Entry 7ZI4 (electron microscopy, 3.20 A resolution); this record covers chains I and X of the 20 polymer chains in the assembly.

# Chain I
Molecule: Histone H3.1
Source organism: Homo sapiens
Reference sequence: P68431 (H31_HUMAN); residues 0-135 here correspond to UniProt positions 1-136 (UniProt number = residue number + 1)
Sequence (136 residues; row label = number of the first residue in the row; numbering starts at 0):
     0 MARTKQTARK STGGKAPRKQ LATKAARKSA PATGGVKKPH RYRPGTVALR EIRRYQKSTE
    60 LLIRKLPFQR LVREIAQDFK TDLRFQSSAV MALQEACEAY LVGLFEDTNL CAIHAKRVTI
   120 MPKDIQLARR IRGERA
Disordered / not traced: 0-42
Curated features (UniProtKB/Swiss-Prot):
  - modified residue: Arg2 (Asymmetric dimethylarginine), Thr3 (Phosphothreonine), Lys4 (Allysine), Gln5 (5-glutamyl dopamine), Thr6 (Phosphothreonine), Arg8 (Citrulline), Lys9 (N6,N6,N6-trimethyllysine), Ser10 (ADP-ribosylserine), Thr11 (Phosphothreonine), Lys14 (N6-(2-hydroxyisobutyryl)lysine), Arg17 (Asymmetric dimethylarginine), Lys18 (N6-(2-hydroxyisobutyryl)lysine), Lys23 (N6-(2-hydroxyisobutyryl)lysine), Arg26 (Citrulline), Lys27 (N6,N6,N6-trimethyllysine), Ser28 (ADP-ribosylserine), Lys36 (N6,N6,N6-trimethyllysine), Lys37 (N6-methyllysine), Tyr41 (Phosphotyrosine), Lys56 (N6,N6,N6-trimethyllysine) and 8 more in UniProt
  - lipidation: Lys18 (N6-decanoyllysine)

# Chain X
Molecule: 158-nt DNA strand
Sequence (158 nucleotides; numbered -85 to 72; the number before each row is that of its first residue; numbers below 1 keep their minus sign (DC-85 is residue -85)):
   -85 CCGGTGCCGA GGCCGCTCAA TTGGTCGTAG ACAGCTCTAG CACCGCTTAA ACGCACGTAC
   -25 GCGCTGTCCC CCGCGTTTTA ACCGCCAAGG GGATTACTCC CTAGTCTCCA GGCACGTGTC
    35 AGATATATAC ATCCTGTGCA TGTACTCGGG ATATTGAT

# Chain I / chain X interface
Residue-residue contacts - 11 pairs, chain I then chain X:
  Pro43(I) - DT9(X)  sugar contact
  Gly44(I) - DT9(X)  hydrogen bond to the phosphate
  Val46(I) - DT9(X)  phosphate contact
  Arg63(I) - DA17(X)  phosphate contact
  Arg63(I) - DG18(X)  phosphate contact
  Lys64(I) - DG18(X)  hydrogen bond to the phosphate
  Leu65(I) - DA17(X)  phosphate contact
  Leu65(I) - DG18(X)  phosphate contact
  Pro66(I) - DA17(X)  sugar contact
  Arg69(I) - DA17(X)  salt bridge to the phosphate
  Arg83(I) - DC27(X)  sugar contact
Other interface residues (no listed pair), chain I (12 interface residues in all): Thr45, Ala47, Arg49
Other interface residues (no listed pair), chain X (7 interface residues in all): DT-65, DA10, DG26

# In short
12 residues of chain I and 7 residues of chain X are in contact; the contacts include 2 hydrogen bonds and 1
salt bridge. Polar pairs include Gly44(I)-DT9(X), Lys64(I)-DG18(X) and Arg69(I)-DA17(X).
Here chain I is Histone H3.1 (Homo sapiens) and chain X is a 158-nt DNA strand. Entry 7ZI4 (Cryo-EM structure
of the human INO80 complex bound to a WT nucleosome) was determined by electron microscopy.
